Entry 3BXB (X-ray diffraction, 2.60 A resolution); this record covers chain A.

# Chain A
Molecule: Far-red fluorescent protein mKate
Source organism: Entacmaea quadricolor
Chain sequence (243 residues; each row starts with the number of its first residue; note: 2 numbers in that range are skipped by the numbering (no residue carries them; nothing is unmodelled there); numbers below 1 keep their minus sign (Met-11 is residue -11)):
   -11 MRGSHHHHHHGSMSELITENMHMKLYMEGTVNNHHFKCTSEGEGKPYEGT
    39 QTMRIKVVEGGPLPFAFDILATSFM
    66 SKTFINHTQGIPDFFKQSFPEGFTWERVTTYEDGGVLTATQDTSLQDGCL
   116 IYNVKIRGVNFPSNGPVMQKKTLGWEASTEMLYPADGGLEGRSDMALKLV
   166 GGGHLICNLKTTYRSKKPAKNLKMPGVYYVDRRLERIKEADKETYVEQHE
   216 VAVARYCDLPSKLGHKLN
Not modelled in the structure: -11 to 3, 229-233
Modified positions: Met63 ({(4Z)-4-(4-hydroxybenzylidene)-2-[3-(methylthio)propanimidoyl]-5-oxo-4,5-dihydro-1H-imidazol-1-yl}acetic acid; NRQ)
Covalently attached groups: covalent link Met63-Ser66
What the authors report for this chain:
  - conformationally variable residues (side-chain flip): Arg197
  - contacts within the chain: Glu145-Arg197, Arg197-Glu215
  - catalytic residues: Thr60, Arg92, Glu215 (proposed by the authors, not directly observed)

# Summary
From the paper: catalytic residues Thr60, Arg92 and Glu215; conformational variability at Arg197.
Chain A is Far-red fluorescent protein mKate (Entacmaea quadricolor); the structure, Monomeric Far-red
Fluorescent Protein mKate Crystallized at pH 7.0, was determined by X-ray diffraction (same publication as
3BX9, 3BXA and 3BXC).
